6Y9D - chains A and C of the 3 polymer chains in the assembly; structure by X-ray diffraction, 1.97 A resolution.

# Chain A (and C)
Molecule: Carnitine monooxygenase oxygenase subunit
From: Acinetobacter baumannii
Notes: EC 1.14.13.239; chain C of this document is another copy of the same molecule, construct and numbering; everything in this record applies to it too
UniProtKB: A0A059ZPP5 (A0A059ZPP5_ACIBA); residues 1-371 here = UniProt positions 1-371
Amino-acid sequence (391 residues; each row starts with the number of its first residue; numbers below 1 keep their minus sign (Met-19 is residue -19)):
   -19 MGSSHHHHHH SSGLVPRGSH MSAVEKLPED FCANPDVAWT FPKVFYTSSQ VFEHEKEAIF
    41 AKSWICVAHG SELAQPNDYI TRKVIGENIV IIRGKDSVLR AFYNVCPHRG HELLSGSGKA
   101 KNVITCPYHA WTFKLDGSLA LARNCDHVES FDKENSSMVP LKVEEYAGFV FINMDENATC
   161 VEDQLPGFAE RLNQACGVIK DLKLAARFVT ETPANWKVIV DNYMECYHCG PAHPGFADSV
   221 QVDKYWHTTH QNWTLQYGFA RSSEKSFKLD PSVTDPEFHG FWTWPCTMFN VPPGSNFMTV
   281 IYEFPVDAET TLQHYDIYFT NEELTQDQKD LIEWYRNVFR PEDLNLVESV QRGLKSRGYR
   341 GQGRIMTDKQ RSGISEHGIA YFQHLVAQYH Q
Disordered / not traced: -19 to 3, 240-255
Sequence notes: initiating methionine (-19); expression tag (-18 to 0)
Bound ions: 2Fe-2S cluster Fe: Cys86, His88, Cys106, His109; Fe ion: His208, His213, Asp323 (together with thiocyanate ion)
Small-molecule neighbours:
  - carnitine (152): Tyr203, Glu205, Cys206, Cys209, Tyr225, Gln236, Phe258, Asn270, Thr279, Ile281, Tyr295, Phe319
  - 2Fe-2S cluster (FES): Cys86, His88, Arg89, Gly90, His91, Cys106, Tyr108, His109, Ala110, Trp111
Reported in the primary citation:
  - 2Fe-2S cluster coordination: Cys86, His88, Cys106, His109
  - Fe ion coordination: His208, His213, Asp323
  - self-association interface (contacts with another copy of this molecule): Glu205
  - binding site for carnitine: Tyr203, Tyr225, Phe258, Asn270, Tyr295, Phe319
  - specificity-determining residues: Tyr203 (by similarity / conservation)
  - mutagenesis - E205A: abolished catalytic activity
  - mutagenesis - Y203F: unchanged catalytic activity

# How chain A and chain C interact
Contacting residue pairs - 72 pairs, chain A then chain C:
  Glu37(A) - Arg337(C)  salt bridge
  Ala41(A) - Arg337(C)
  Glu67(A) - Ser336(C)  hydrogen bond
  Glu67(A) - Arg337(C)  salt bridge
  Tyr83(A) - Ser336(C)
  Tyr83(A) - Arg337(C)
  Tyr83(A) - Gly338(C)
  Val85(A) - Gly333(C)
  Val85(A) - Ser336(C)
  Val85(A) - Gly338(C)
  Val85(A) - Tyr339(C)
  Cys86(A) - Tyr339(C)
  Pro87(A) - Arg340(C)
  His88(A) - Tyr207(C)
  His88(A) - Tyr339(C)  hydrogen bond (backbone-side chain)
  His88(A) - Gly343(C)
  His88(A) - Arg344(C)  hydrogen bond (side chain-backbone)
  His88(A) - Met346(C)
  His88(A) - Glu356(C)  salt bridge
  Arg89(A) - Asp201(C)
  Arg89(A) - Glu205(C)  salt bridge
  Arg89(A) - Val330(C)
  Arg89(A) - Tyr339(C)
  Arg89(A) - Glu356(C)  salt bridge
  Arg89(A) - Ile359(C)
  Gly90(A) - Ser329(C)
  Gly90(A) - Val330(C)
  Gly90(A) - Gly333(C)
  Gly90(A) - Tyr339(C)
  His91(A) - Leu326(C)
  His91(A) - Ser329(C)  hydrogen bond
  His91(A) - Val330(C)
  Glu92(A) - Ser329(C)  hydrogen bond
  Glu92(A) - Arg332(C)  salt bridge
  Pro107(A) - Ala212(C)
  Pro107(A) - Leu326(C)
  Tyr108(A) - Asn202(C)  hydrogen bond
  Tyr108(A) - Glu205(C)
  Tyr108(A) - His208(C)
  Tyr108(A) - Leu326(C)  hydrophobic
  Tyr108(A) - Val330(C)  hydrophobic
  His109(A) - Glu205(C)  salt bridge
  His109(A) - Tyr207(C)
  His109(A) - His208(C)
  His109(A) - Pro211(C)
  His109(A) - Glu356(C)  salt bridge
  Ala110(A) - Pro211(C)  hydrophobic
  Trp111(A) - Tyr207(C)  hydrogen bond
  Trp111(A) - Met346(C)  hydrophobic
  Arg123(A) - Tyr207(C)  hydrogen bond (backbone-side chain)
  Arg123(A) - Pro211(C)
  Arg123(A) - Ile354(C)
  Asn124(A) - Asp348(C)  hydrogen bond
  Asn124(A) - Ile354(C)
  His127(A) - Thr347(C)
  His127(A) - Asp348(C)
  His127(A) - Lys349(C)  hydrogen bond (backbone-backbone)
  Val128(A) - Arg344(C)
  Val128(A) - Met346(C)  hydrophobic
  Val128(A) - Thr347(C)
  Glu129(A) - Asp16(C)
  Glu129(A) - Val17(C)
  Glu129(A) - Arg344(C)  hydrogen bond (backbone-side chain)
  Glu129(A) - Lys349(C)  salt bridge
  Ser130(A) - Arg344(C)  hydrogen bond (backbone-side chain)
  Phe131(A) - Arg344(C)
  Phe131(A) - Met346(C)  hydrophobic
  Asn135(A) - Arg340(C)  hydrogen bond (backbone-side chain)
  Ser137(A) - Arg340(C)  hydrogen bond (backbone-side chain)
  Val139(A) - Gly338(C)
  Val139(A) - Arg340(C)
  Met154(A) - Arg337(C)
Also at the interface, not in a pair above, chain A (32 interface residues in all): Ile65, Ala122, Glu134, Ser136
Also at the interface, not in a pair above, chain C (33 interface residues in all): Thr20, Asn325, Leu334, Lys335, Ile345

# Overview
Chain A and chain C form an interface of 32 and 33 residues respectively, with 14 hydrogen bonds and 9 salt
bridges. Polar contacts include Glu37(A)-Arg337(C), Glu67(A)-Arg337(C) and His88(A)-Glu356(C). The paper
reports a binding site for carnitine at Tyr203(A), Tyr225(A) and Phe258(A) among others; E205A of chain A
abolishes catalytic activity.
Chain A and chain C are both Carnitine monooxygenase oxygenase subunit (Acinetobacter baumannii); the
structure, Crystal structure of the quaternary ammonium Rieske monooxygenase CntA in complex with substrate
L-Carnitine, was determined by X-ray diffraction together with 6Y8J, 6Y8S and 6ZGP from the same study.
